Entry 3ZTS (X-ray diffraction, 2.30 A resolution); this record covers chains B and D of the 4 polymer chains in the assembly.

[Chain B (and D)]
Protein: Nucleoside diphosphate kinase
From: Aquifex aeolicus
Notes: EC 2.7.4.6; chain D of this document is another copy of the same molecule, construct and numbering; everything in this record applies to it too
UniProtKB: O67528 (NDK_AQUAE); numbering as in UniProt (aligned over 1-142)
Chain sequence (142 residues; row label = number of the first residue in the row):
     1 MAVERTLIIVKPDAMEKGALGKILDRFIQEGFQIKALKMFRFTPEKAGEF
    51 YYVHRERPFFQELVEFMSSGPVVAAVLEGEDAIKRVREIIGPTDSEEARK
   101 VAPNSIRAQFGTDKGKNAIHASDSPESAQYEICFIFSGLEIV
Unresolved in the structure: 1
UniProt features mapped onto this chain:
  - active site: His120 (Pros-phosphohistidine intermediate)
  - binding site (ATP): Lys11, Phe59, Arg87, Thr93, Arg107, Asn117

[How chain B and chain D interact]
Contacting residue pairs (26; chain B residue first):
  Phe40(B) - Leu139(D)  hydrophobic
  Lys46(B) - Gly138(D)  hydrogen bond (side chain-backbone)
  Lys46(B) - Ile141(D)  hydrogen bond (side chain-backbone)
  Gln129(B) - Gln129(D)
  Cys133(B) - Cys133(D)  hydrogen bond
  Cys133(B) - Ser137(D)
  Cys133(B) - Gly138(D)  hydrogen bond (backbone-backbone)
  Phe134(B) - Ser137(D)
  Phe134(B) - Gly138(D)  hydrogen bond (backbone-backbone)
  Phe134(B) - Leu139(D)  hydrogen bond (backbone-backbone)
  Ile135(B) - Ser137(D)
  Ile135(B) - Leu139(D)
  Phe136(B) - Ser137(D)
  Ser137(B) - Cys133(D)
  Ser137(B) - Phe134(D)
  Ser137(B) - Ile135(D)
  Ser137(B) - Phe136(D)
  Ser137(B) - Ser137(D)
  Gly138(B) - Lys46(D)  hydrogen bond (backbone-side chain)
  Gly138(B) - Cys133(D)  hydrogen bond (backbone-backbone)
  Gly138(B) - Phe134(D)  hydrogen bond (backbone-backbone)
  Leu139(B) - Lys38(D)
  Leu139(B) - Phe40(D)  hydrophobic
  Leu139(B) - Phe134(D)  hydrogen bond (backbone-backbone)
  Leu139(B) - Ile135(D)
  Ile141(B) - Lys46(D)  hydrogen bond (backbone-side chain)
Interface residues without a listed pair, chain B (15 interface residues in all): Lys38, Phe42, Glu140, Val142
Interface residues without a listed pair, chain D (15 interface residues in all): Phe42, Glu140, Val142

[Overview]
Chain B and chain D each contribute 15 residues to their interface; the contacts include 11 hydrogen bonds.
Among the polar pairs are Lys46(B)-Gly138(D), Lys46(B)-Ile141(D) and Cys133(B)-Cys133(D). Curated annotation
(UniProt) lists active-site residue His120(B) and 6 ATP-binding residues on chain B.
Chain B and chain D are both Nucleoside diphosphate kinase (Aquifex aeolicus); the structure, Hexagonal form
P6122 of the Aquifex aeolicus nucleoside diphosphate kinase (FINAL STAGE OF RADIATION DAMAGE), was determined
by X-ray diffraction, deposited together with 3ZTO, 3ZTP, 3ZTR and 3ZTQ.
